6RV3 - chains A and B; structure by X-ray diffraction, 2.90 A resolution.

Chain A (and B):
Name: Potassium channel subfamily K member 3
From: Homo sapiens
Notes: chain B of this document is another copy of the same molecule, construct and numbering; everything in this record applies to it too
UniProt: O14649 (KCNK3_HUMAN); residues 1-259 here = UniProt positions 1-259
Sequence (264 residues; row label = number of the first residue in the row):
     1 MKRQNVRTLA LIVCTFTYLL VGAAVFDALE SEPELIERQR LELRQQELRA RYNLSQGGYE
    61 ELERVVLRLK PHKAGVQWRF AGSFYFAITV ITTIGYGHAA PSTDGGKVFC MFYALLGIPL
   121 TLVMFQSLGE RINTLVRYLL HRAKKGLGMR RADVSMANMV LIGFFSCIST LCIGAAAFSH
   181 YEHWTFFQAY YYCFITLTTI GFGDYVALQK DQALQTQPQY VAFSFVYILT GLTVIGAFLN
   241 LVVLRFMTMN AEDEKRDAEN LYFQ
Not modelled in the structure: 149-151, 262-264 (chain B: 150-151, 262-264)
Differences from the reference sequence: expression tag (260-264)
Curated features (UniProtKB/Swiss-Prot):
  - region: Thr93 to His98 (Selectivity filter 1), Thr199 to Asp204 (Selectivity filter 2), Val243 to Thr248 (X-gate)
  - binding site (K(+)): Thr93, Ile94, Gly95, Tyr96, Thr199, Ile200, Gly201, Phe202
  - glycosylation: Asn53 (N-linked (GlcNAc...) asparagine)
  - natural variant: Thr8 (T8K: In PPH4), Gly97 (G97R: In PPH4), Leu122 (L122P: Found in a patient with DDSA; L122V: Found in a patient with DDSA), Gly129 (G129D: Found in two patients with DDSA), Asn133 (N133S: Found in three patients with DDSA), His141 (H141Q: Does not affect channel potassium conductance), Glu182 (E182K: In PPH4), Tyr192 (Y192C: In PPH4), Gly203 (G203D: In PPH4), Val221 (V221L: In PPH4), Leu239 (L239P: Found in a patient with DDSA), Leu241 (L241F: Found in a patient with DDSA)
  - mutagenesis: Gln4 (Q4C: Increases potassium current amplitude), Asn5 (N5C: Increases potassium current amplitude), Val6 (V6C: No effect on channel basal activity), Arg7 (R7C/D/E: Increases potassium current amplitude; R7K: No effect on channel basal activity), Thr8 (T8C/K: No effect on channel basal activity), His98 (H98N: Greatly reduces pH sensitivity), Glu130 (E130C: No effect on channel basal activity), Arg131 (R131C/D/E: Increases potassium current amplitude), Ile132 (I132C: No effect on channel basal activity), Asn133 (N133A/D/F/Q/T/V: Increases potassium current; N133C: Increases potassium current amplitude), Thr134 (T134C: No effect on channel basal activity), Thr199 (T199C: Abolishes voltage gating. Conducts currents with linear I-V relationship characteristic of classical leak channels), 28 further mutagenesis entries in UniProt
Bound ions: K+ site 1: Thr93, Ile94, Thr199, Ile200 (shared with Thr93(B), Ile94(B), Thr199(B), Ile200(B) of chain B); K+ site 2: Thr93, Thr199 (shared with Thr93(B), Thr199(B) of chain B); K+ site 3: Ile94, Gly95, Ile200, Gly201 (shared with Ile94(B), Gly95(B), Ile200(B), Gly201(B) of chain B); K+ site 4: Gly95, Tyr96, Gly201, Phe202 (shared with Gly95(B), Tyr96(B), Gly201(B), Phe202(B) of chain B)
Small-molecule neighbours: KKQ ([4-[[2-(4-bromophenyl)imidazo[1,2-a]pyridin-3-yl]methyl]piperazin-1-yl]-(2-fluorophenyl)methanone): Ile91, Thr92, Thr93, Ile118, Thr121, Leu122, Phe125, Leu197, Thr198, Thr199, Leu232, Ile235, Gly236, Leu239
From the paper describing this entry:
  - binding site for KKQ: Thr93, Ile118, Leu122, Thr199, Leu239
  - mutagenesis - T93C, I118A, L122A (>100-fold), T199C, L239A: decreased binding to KKQ
  - mutagenesis - L244A: unchanged binding to KKQ
  - disease-associated variants - G97R, E182K, Y192C, G203D, V221L (citing earlier work)

Chain A / chain B interface:
Residue-residue contacts (231; chain A residue first):
  Gln4(A) - Arg131(B)
  Asn5(A) - Arg131(B)  hydrogen bond
  Thr8(A) - Ser127(B)
  Thr8(A) - Leu128(B)
  Thr8(A) - Arg131(B)
  Leu11(A) - Leu120(B)  hydrophobic
  Leu11(A) - Val123(B)  hydrophobic
  Leu11(A) - Met124(B)
  Leu11(A) - Ser127(B)
  Ile12(A) - Met124(B)
  Ile12(A) - Leu128(B)  hydrophobic
  Cys14(A) - Leu120(B)  hydrophobic
  Thr15(A) - Ile91(B)
  Thr15(A) - Leu120(B)
  Thr15(A) - Met124(B)
  Phe16(A) - Leu229(B)  hydrophobic
  Tyr18(A) - Tyr113(B)  hydrogen bond (backbone-side chain)
  Tyr18(A) - Leu116(B)
  Tyr18(A) - Gly117(B)
  Tyr18(A) - Leu120(B)  hydrophobic
  Leu19(A) - Phe84(B)  hydrophobic
  Leu19(A) - Ala87(B)
  Leu19(A) - Ile88(B)  hydrophobic
  Leu19(A) - Ile91(B)  hydrophobic
  Leu19(A) - Tyr113(B)
  Leu20(A) - Phe80(B)  hydrophobic
  Leu20(A) - Phe84(B)  hydrophobic
  Gly22(A) - Tyr113(B)
  Ala23(A) - Phe80(B)  hydrophobic
  Ala23(A) - Ser83(B)
  Ala23(A) - Phe84(B)  hydrophobic
  Val25(A) - Phe109(B)  hydrophobic
  Phe26(A) - Trp78(B)  hydrophobic
  Phe26(A) - Ser83(B)
  Phe26(A) - Phe86(B)  hydrophobic
  Phe26(A) - Gly106(B)
  Phe26(A) - Phe109(B)  hydrophobic
  Phe26(A) - Cys110(B)  hydrophobic
  Phe26(A) - Tyr113(B)  hydrophobic
  Asp27(A) - Trp78(B)
  Asp27(A) - Arg79(B)
  Asp27(A) - Phe80(B)  hydrogen bond (side chain-backbone)
  Asp27(A) - Ser83(B)  hydrogen bond (backbone-side chain)
  Leu29(A) - Thr103(B)
  Leu29(A) - Gly105(B)
  Glu30(A) - Trp78(B)
  Glu30(A) - Pro101(B)
  Glu30(A) - Ser102(B)  hydrogen bond
  Glu30(A) - Thr103(B)  hydrogen bond
  Glu30(A) - Gly106(B)
  Ser31(A) - Trp78(B)  hydrogen bond (side chain-backbone)
  Ser31(A) - Arg79(B)
  Pro33(A) - Thr103(B)
  Glu34(A) - His72(B)
  Glu34(A) - Gly75(B)
  Glu34(A) - Val76(B)
  Glu34(A) - Gln77(B)  hydrogen bond (side chain-backbone)
  Glu34(A) - Trp78(B)  hydrogen bond (side chain-backbone)
  Glu37(A) - His72(B)
  Arg38(A) - His72(B)
  Leu41(A) - Arg68(B)
  Leu41(A) - His72(B)
  Arg44(A) - Val65(B)
  Arg44(A) - Arg68(B)
  Gln45(A) - Val65(B)
  Leu48(A) - Glu61(B)
  Leu48(A) - Val65(B)  hydrophobic
  Arg51(A) - Glu61(B)  salt bridge
  Tyr52(A) - Tyr52(B)
  Tyr52(A) - Leu54(B)  hydrophobic
  Tyr52(A) - Gly58(B)
  Tyr52(A) - Glu61(B)  hydrogen bond
  Leu54(A) - Tyr52(B)  hydrophobic
  Gly58(A) - Tyr52(B)
  Tyr59(A) - Val66(B)
  Tyr59(A) - Leu69(B)
  Glu61(A) - Leu48(B)
  Leu62(A) - Leu48(B)  hydrophobic
  Leu62(A) - Leu54(B)  hydrophobic
  Glu63(A) - Val66(B)
  Val65(A) - Arg44(B)
  Val65(A) - Gln45(B)
  Val65(A) - Leu48(B)  hydrophobic
  Val66(A) - Tyr59(B)
  Val66(A) - Glu63(B)
  Val66(A) - Val66(B)  hydrophobic
  Val66(A) - Leu67(B)  hydrophobic
  Leu67(A) - Val66(B)  hydrophobic
  Leu67(A) - Lys70(B)
  Arg68(A) - Arg40(B)
  Arg68(A) - Leu41(B)
  Leu69(A) - Leu41(B)  hydrophobic
  Leu69(A) - Gln45(B)
  Leu69(A) - Tyr59(B)
  Lys70(A) - Leu67(B)
  His72(A) - Glu34(B)
  His72(A) - Arg38(B)
  His72(A) - Leu41(B)
  Gly75(A) - Glu34(B)
  Val76(A) - Glu34(B)
  Gln77(A) - Glu34(B)  hydrogen bond (backbone-side chain)
  Trp78(A) - Phe26(B)  hydrophobic
  Trp78(A) - Asp27(B)
  Trp78(A) - Glu30(B)
  Trp78(A) - Ser31(B)  hydrogen bond (backbone-side chain)
  Trp78(A) - Glu34(B)  hydrogen bond (backbone-side chain)
  Arg79(A) - Asp27(B)
  Arg79(A) - Ser31(B)
  Phe80(A) - Leu20(B)  hydrophobic
  Phe80(A) - Ala23(B)  hydrophobic
  Phe80(A) - Asp27(B)  hydrogen bond (backbone-side chain)
  Ser83(A) - Ala23(B)
  Ser83(A) - Phe26(B)
  Ser83(A) - Asp27(B)
  Phe84(A) - Leu19(B)  hydrophobic
  Phe84(A) - Leu20(B)  hydrophobic
  Phe84(A) - Ala23(B)
  Phe86(A) - Phe26(B)  hydrophobic
  Phe86(A) - Phe202(B)  hydrophobic
  Ala87(A) - Leu19(B)
  Ile88(A) - Leu19(B)  hydrophobic
  Val90(A) - Ile200(B)
  Val90(A) - Phe202(B)  hydrophobic
  Ile91(A) - Thr15(B)
  Ile91(A) - Tyr18(B)  hydrophobic
  Ile91(A) - Leu19(B)  hydrophobic
  Thr93(A) - Thr198(B)
  Thr93(A) - Thr199(B)
  Thr93(A) - Ile200(B)
  Ile94(A) - Ile200(B)
  Gly95(A) - Ile200(B)
  Gly95(A) - Gly201(B)
  Gly95(A) - Phe202(B)
  Tyr96(A) - Phe202(B)
  Gly97(A) - Phe202(B)
  Ala100(A) - Asp204(B)
  Pro101(A) - Glu30(B)
  Pro101(A) - Tyr191(B)
  Ser102(A) - Glu30(B)  hydrogen bond
  Thr103(A) - Leu29(B)
  Thr103(A) - Glu30(B)  hydrogen bond
  Thr103(A) - Pro33(B)
  Asp104(A) - Phe187(B)
  Gly105(A) - Leu29(B)
  Gly106(A) - Phe26(B)
  Gly106(A) - Leu29(B)
  Gly106(A) - Glu30(B)
  Lys107(A) - Phe187(B)
  Lys107(A) - Tyr191(B)
  Lys107(A) - Tyr205(B)  hydrogen bond
  Val108(A) - Phe187(B)  hydrophobic
  Phe109(A) - Val25(B)  hydrophobic
  Phe109(A) - Phe26(B)  hydrophobic
  Phe109(A) - Leu29(B)  hydrophobic
  Cys110(A) - Phe26(B)  hydrophobic
  Cys110(A) - Phe202(B)  hydrophobic
  Met111(A) - Phe187(B)  hydrophobic
  Met111(A) - Phe194(B)
  Tyr113(A) - Tyr18(B)  hydrogen bond (backbone-side chain)
  Tyr113(A) - Leu19(B)
  Tyr113(A) - Gly22(B)
  Tyr113(A) - Phe26(B)  hydrophobic
  Ala114(A) - Phe194(B)  hydrophobic
  Ala114(A) - Ile200(B)  hydrophobic
  Leu115(A) - Phe194(B)
  Leu116(A) - Tyr18(B)
  Gly117(A) - Tyr18(B)  hydrogen bond (backbone-side chain)
  Ile118(A) - Thr198(B)
  Ile118(A) - Ile200(B)  hydrophobic
  Pro119(A) - Val243(B)  hydrophobic
  Leu120(A) - Cys14(B)  hydrophobic
  Leu120(A) - Thr15(B)
  Leu120(A) - Tyr18(B)  hydrophobic
  Leu122(A) - Met247(B)  hydrophobic
  Val123(A) - Leu11(B)  hydrophobic
  Val123(A) - Val243(B)  hydrophobic
  Val123(A) - Phe246(B)  hydrophobic
  Met124(A) - Leu11(B)
  Met124(A) - Ile12(B)
  Met124(A) - Thr15(B)
  Gln126(A) - Met247(B)
  Ser127(A) - Thr8(B)
  Ser127(A) - Leu11(B)
  Ser127(A) - Asn250(B)  hydrogen bond (backbone-side chain)
  Leu128(A) - Thr8(B)
  Leu128(A) - Ile12(B)  hydrophobic
  Glu130(A) - Asn250(B)
  Arg131(A) - Gln4(B)
  Arg131(A) - Asn5(B)  hydrogen bond
  Arg131(A) - Thr8(B)
  Arg131(A) - Asn250(B)
  Arg131(A) - Glu254(B)  salt bridge
  Phe187(A) - Asp104(B)
  Phe187(A) - Lys107(B)
  Phe187(A) - Val108(B)  hydrophobic
  Phe187(A) - Met111(B)  hydrophobic
  Tyr191(A) - Pro101(B)
  Tyr191(A) - Lys107(B)
  Phe194(A) - Met111(B)
  Phe194(A) - Ala114(B)  hydrophobic
  Thr198(A) - Thr93(B)
  Thr198(A) - Ile118(B)
  Thr199(A) - Thr93(B)
  Ile200(A) - Val90(B)
  Ile200(A) - Thr93(B)
  Ile200(A) - Ile94(B)
  Ile200(A) - Gly95(B)
  Ile200(A) - Ala114(B)  hydrophobic
  Ile200(A) - Ile118(B)  hydrophobic
  Gly201(A) - Gly95(B)
  Phe202(A) - Phe86(B)  hydrophobic
  Phe202(A) - Val90(B)  hydrophobic
  Phe202(A) - Gly95(B)
  Phe202(A) - Tyr96(B)
  Phe202(A) - Gly97(B)
  Asp204(A) - Ala100(B)
  Tyr205(A) - Lys107(B)  hydrogen bond
  Leu229(A) - Phe16(B)  hydrophobic
  Val243(A) - Pro119(B)  hydrophobic
  Val243(A) - Val123(B)  hydrophobic
  Leu244(A) - Thr248(B)
  Phe246(A) - Val123(B)  hydrophobic
  Met247(A) - Leu122(B)  hydrophobic
  Met247(A) - Gln126(B)
  Met247(A) - Asn240(B)
  Thr248(A) - Leu244(B)
  Asn250(A) - Ser127(B)  hydrogen bond (side chain-backbone)
  Asn250(A) - Glu130(B)  hydrogen bond
  Asn250(A) - Arg131(B)
  Glu254(A) - Arg131(B)  salt bridge
  Glu254(A) - Thr134(B)
Other interface residues (no listed pair), chain A (115 interface residues in all): Arg7, Thr89, Phe112, Thr121, Thr134, Tyr190, Ile195, Asn240, Ala251
Other interface residues (no listed pair), chain B (115 interface residues in all): Glu37, Leu62, Arg64, Thr89, Phe112, Leu115, Thr121, Tyr190, Ile195, Ala251

In short:
Chain A and chain B each contribute 115 residues to their interface; the contacts include 24 hydrogen bonds
and 3 salt bridges. Among the polar pairs are Arg51(A)-Glu61(B), Arg131(A)-Glu254(B) and Asn5(A)-Arg131(B).
From the paper: a binding site for KKQ at Thr93(A), Ile118(A) and Leu122(A) among others; T93C, I118A and
L122A of chain A, among others, reduce binding to KKQ; 6 substitutions were tested in all.
Chain A and chain B are both Potassium channel subfamily K member 3 (Homo sapiens); the structure, Crystal
structure of the human two pore domain potassium ion channel TASK-1 (K2P3.1) in a closed ..., was determined
by X-ray diffraction (same publication as 6RV2 and 6RV4).
